Entry 6PPV (X-ray diffraction, 2.05 A resolution); this record covers chains D and G of the 8 polymer chains in the assembly.

== Chain D ==
Protein: Probable U6 snRNA-associated Sm-like protein LSm4
From: Schizosaccharomyces pombe (strain 972 / ATCC 24843)
Reference sequence: O14352 (LSM4_SCHPO); residue numbers follow UniProt; this construct covers 1-121
Amino-acid sequence (129 residues; numbered 1 to 129; the number before each row is that of its first residue):
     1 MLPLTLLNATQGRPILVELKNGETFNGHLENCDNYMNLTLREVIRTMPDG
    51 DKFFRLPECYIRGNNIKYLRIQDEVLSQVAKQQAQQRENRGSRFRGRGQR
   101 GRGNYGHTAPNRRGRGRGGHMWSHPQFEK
Unresolved in the structure: 83-129
Construct notes: expression tag (122-129)

== Chain G ==
Protein: U6 snRNA-associated Sm-like protein LSm7
From: Schizosaccharomyces pombe (strain 972 / ATCC 24843)
Reference sequence: O74499 (LSM7_SCHPO); residue numbers follow UniProt; this construct covers 1-113
Amino-acid sequence (113 residues; row label = number of the first residue in the row):
     1 MSSLQKRPGPGNSSQPTERPRKESILDLSRYQDQRIQATFTGGRQITGIL
    51 KGFDQLMNLVLDDVEEQLRNPEDGKLTGAIRKLGLVVVRGTTLVLIAPMD
   101 GSEEIPNPFVQAE
Unresolved in the structure: 1-23, 109-113

== Interface between chain D and chain G ==
Contacting residue pairs (41):
  F25(D) - L95(G)  hydrophobic
  N31(D) - I25(G)
  C32(D) - I25(G)
  N37(D) - I25(G)
  L38(D) - I25(G)
  T39(D) - I25(G)
  R41(D) - R30(G)
  R45(D) - Q37(G)  hydrogen bond
  R45(D) - T39(G)
  R45(D) - Q45(G)  hydrogen bond
  R45(D) - L95(G)
  F53(D) - E104(G)
  F53(D) - I105(G)  hydrogen bond (backbone-backbone)
  F54(D) - E103(G)
  F54(D) - E104(G)
  F54(D) - I105(G)
  R55(D) - G101(G)
  R55(D) - S102(G)
  R55(D) - E103(G)  hydrogen bond (backbone-backbone)
  L56(D) - S102(G)
  P57(D) - D100(G)
  P57(D) - G101(G)
  P57(D) - S102(G)
  E58(D) - R30(G)  salt bridge
  E58(D) - Y31(G)  hydrogen bond
  E58(D) - A97(G)
  E58(D) - P98(G)
  C59(D) - I96(G)
  C59(D) - A97(G)  hydrophobic
  Y60(D) - L26(G)  hydrophobic
  Y60(D) - M57(G)  hydrophobic
  Y60(D) - V94(G)
  Y60(D) - L95(G)
  Y60(D) - I96(G)  hydrogen bond (backbone-backbone)
  I61(D) - V94(G)
  I61(D) - L95(G)  hydrophobic
  R62(D) - G90(G)  hydrogen bond (side chain-backbone)
  R62(D) - T91(G)
  R62(D) - L93(G)
  R62(D) - V94(G)  hydrogen bond (backbone-backbone)
  N65(D) - V94(G)
Interface residues without a listed pair, chain D (23 interface residues in all): D33, I44, M47, K52
Interface residues without a listed pair, chain G (23 interface residues in all): P108

== Summary ==
Chain D and chain G each contribute 23 residues to their interface, with 8 hydrogen bonds and 1 salt bridge.
Polar contacts include E58(D)-R30(G), R45(D)-Q37(G) and R45(D)-Q45(G).
Here chain D is Probable U6 snRNA-associated Sm-like protein LSm4 and chain G is U6 snRNA-associated Sm-like
protein LSm7, both from Schizosaccharomyces pombe (strain 972 / ATCC 24843). Entry 6PPV (Structure of S. pombe
Lsm1-7 with RNA, polyuridine with 3' guanosine) was determined by X-ray diffraction together with 6PPN, 6PPP
and 6PPQ from the same study.
